Entry 4G7H (X-ray diffraction, 2.90 A resolution); this record covers chains C and F of the 8 polymer chains in the assembly.

[Chain C]
Protein: DNA-directed RNA polymerase subunit beta
Organism: Thermus thermophilus
Notes: EC 2.7.7.6
Reference sequence: Q8RQE9 (RPOB_THET8); numbering as in UniProt (aligned over 1-1119)
Sequence (1119 residues; row label = number of the first residue in the row):
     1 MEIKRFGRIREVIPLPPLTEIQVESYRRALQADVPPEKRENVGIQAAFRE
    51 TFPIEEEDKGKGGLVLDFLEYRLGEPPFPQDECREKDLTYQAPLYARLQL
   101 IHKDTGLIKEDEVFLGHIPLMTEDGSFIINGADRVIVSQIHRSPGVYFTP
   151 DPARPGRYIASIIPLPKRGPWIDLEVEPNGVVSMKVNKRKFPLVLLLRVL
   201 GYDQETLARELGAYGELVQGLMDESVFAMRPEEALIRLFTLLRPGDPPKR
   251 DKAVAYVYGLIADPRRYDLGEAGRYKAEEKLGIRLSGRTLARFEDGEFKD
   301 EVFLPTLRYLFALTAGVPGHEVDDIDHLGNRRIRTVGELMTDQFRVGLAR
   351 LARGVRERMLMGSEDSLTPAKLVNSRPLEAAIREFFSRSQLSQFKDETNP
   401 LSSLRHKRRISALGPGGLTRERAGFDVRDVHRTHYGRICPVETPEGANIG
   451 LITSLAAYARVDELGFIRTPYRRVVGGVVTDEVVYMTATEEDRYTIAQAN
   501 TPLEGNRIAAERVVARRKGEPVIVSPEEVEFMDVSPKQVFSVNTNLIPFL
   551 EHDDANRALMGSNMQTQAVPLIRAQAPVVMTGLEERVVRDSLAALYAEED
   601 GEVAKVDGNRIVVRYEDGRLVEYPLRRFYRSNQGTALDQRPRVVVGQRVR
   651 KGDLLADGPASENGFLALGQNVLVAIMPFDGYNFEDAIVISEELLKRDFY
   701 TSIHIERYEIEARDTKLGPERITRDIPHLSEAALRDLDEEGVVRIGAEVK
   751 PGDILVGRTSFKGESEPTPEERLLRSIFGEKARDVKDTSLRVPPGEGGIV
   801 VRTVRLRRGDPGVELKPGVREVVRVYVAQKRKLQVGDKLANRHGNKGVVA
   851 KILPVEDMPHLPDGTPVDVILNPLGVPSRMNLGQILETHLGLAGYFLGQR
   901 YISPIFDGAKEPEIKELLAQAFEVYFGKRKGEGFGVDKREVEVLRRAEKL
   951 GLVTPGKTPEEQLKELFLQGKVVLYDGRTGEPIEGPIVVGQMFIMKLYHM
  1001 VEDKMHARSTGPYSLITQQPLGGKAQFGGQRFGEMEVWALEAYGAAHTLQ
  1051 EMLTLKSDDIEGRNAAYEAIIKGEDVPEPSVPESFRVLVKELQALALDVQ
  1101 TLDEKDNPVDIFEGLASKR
Unresolved in the structure: 57-63, 1119

[Chain F]
Protein: RNA polymerase sigma factor
Organism: Thermus thermophilus
Reference sequence: Q5SKW1 (Q5SKW1_THET8); numbering as in UniProt (aligned over 1-423)
Sequence (443 residues; each row starts with the number of its first residue; numbers below 1 keep their minus sign (Met-19 is residue -19)):
   -19 MGSSHHHHHHSSGLVPRGSHMKKSKRKNAQAQEAQETEVLVQEEAEELPE
    31 FPEGEPDPDLEDPDLTLEDDLLDLPEEGEGLDLEEEEEDLPIPKISTSDP
    81 VRQYLHEIGQVPLLTLEEEVELARKVEEGMEAIKKLSEITGLDPDLIREV
   131 VRAKILGSARVRHIPGLKETLDPKTVEEIDQKLKSLPKEHKRYLHIAREG
   181 EAARQHLIEANLRLVVSIAKKYTGRGLSFLDLIQEGNQGLIRAVEKFEYK
   231 RRFKFSTYATWWIRQAINRAIADQARTIRIPVHMVETINKLSRTARQLQQ
   281 ELGREPTYEEIAEAMGPGWDAKRVEETLKIAQEPVSLETPIGDEKDSFYG
   331 DFIPDEHLPSPVDAATQSLLSEELEKALSKLSEREAMVLKLRKGLIDGRE
   381 HTLEEVGAFFGVTRERIRQIENKALRKLKYHESRTRKLRDFLD
Unresolved in the structure: -19 to 77
Sequence notes: expression tag (-19 to 0)
Metal / ion sites: Mg2+: Ala292, Gly296, Trp299

[How chain C and chain F interact]
Pairs across the interface (78; chain C residue first):
  Phe114(C) - Gln279(F)
  Phe114(C) - Gly283(F)
  Phe114(C) - Arg284(F)
  His117(C) - Gly283(F)
  Arg243(C) - Arg82(F)
  Pro244(C) - Arg82(F)  hydrogen bond (backbone-side chain)
  Arg353(C) - Lys200(F)
  Arg353(C) - Lys201(F)
  Arg353(C) - Thr203(F)  hydrogen bond
  Glu357(C) - Lys201(F)
  Met361(C) - Lys201(F)
  Met361(C) - Arg244(F)
  Ala370(C) - Gln280(F)  hydrogen bond (backbone-side chain)
  Val373(C) - Gln280(F)
  Asn374(C) - Arg276(F)
  Ser375(C) - Gln279(F)  hydrogen bond
  Arg376(C) - Arg276(F)
  Arg376(C) - Gln279(F)  hydrogen bond
  Arg376(C) - Glu285(F)  salt bridge
  Glu379(C) - Gln279(F)
  Gln390(C) - Asp323(F)
  His728(C) - Asp423(F)
  Thr768(C) - Gln347(F)
  Pro769(C) - Lys373(F)
  Pro769(C) - Gly374(F)
  Pro769(C) - Leu375(F)
  Glu770(C) - Gln347(F)
  Glu770(C) - Leu350(F)
  Glu770(C) - Ser351(F)  hydrogen bond
  Glu770(C) - Leu354(F)
  Arg772(C) - Glu380(F)  salt bridge
  Leu773(C) - Leu354(F)  hydrophobic
  Leu773(C) - Leu375(F)  hydrophobic
  Leu774(C) - Leu350(F)  hydrophobic
  Leu774(C) - Leu354(F)  hydrophobic
  Leu774(C) - Leu418(F)  hydrophobic
  Leu774(C) - Leu422(F)  hydrophobic
  Arg775(C) - Leu422(F)
  Ser776(C) - Lys373(F)  hydrogen bond
  Ser776(C) - Leu405(F)
  Ser776(C) - Lys409(F)
  Ile777(C) - Leu408(F)  hydrophobic
  Ile777(C) - Lys409(F)
  Ile777(C) - Leu418(F)  hydrophobic
  Phe778(C) - Glu412(F)
  Phe778(C) - Leu418(F)
  Phe778(C) - Arg419(F)
  Glu780(C) - Arg419(F)  salt bridge
  Glu780(C) - Leu422(F)
  Arg808(C) - Glu305(F)  salt bridge
  Glu814(C) - Thr287(F)
  Glu814(C) - Tyr288(F)  hydrogen bond (side chain-backbone)
  Leu815(C) - Tyr288(F)  hydrogen bond (backbone-side chain)
  Pro817(C) - Tyr288(F)
  Pro817(C) - Lys309(F)
  Pro817(C) - Gln312(F)
  Gly818(C) - Glu305(F)  hydrogen bond (backbone-side chain)
  Thr1010(C) - Val342(F)
  Tyr1013(C) - Pro334(F)
  Tyr1013(C) - Asp335(F)  hydrogen bond (backbone-backbone)
  Tyr1013(C) - Pro341(F)
  Leu1015(C) - Ile333(F)  hydrophobic
  Leu1015(C) - Pro334(F)
  Leu1015(C) - Asp335(F)
  Gln1018(C) - Asp335(F)
  Gln1018(C) - Leu338(F)
  Leu1021(C) - Asp331(F)
  Leu1021(C) - Pro334(F)
  Gln1026(C) - Phe332(F)
  Ile1060(C) - Leu338(F)  hydrophobic
  Asn1064(C) - Pro341(F)
  Tyr1067(C) - Pro341(F)
  Tyr1067(C) - Val342(F)
  Tyr1067(C) - Ala345(F)  hydrophobic
  Glu1068(C) - Ser348(F)  hydrogen bond
  Ile1071(C) - Ala345(F)  hydrophobic
  Lys1072(C) - Leu349(F)
  Lys1072(C) - Glu352(F)  salt bridge
Also at the interface, not in a pair above, chain C (52 interface residues in all): Tyr95, Val113, Arg189, Gly245, Lys816, Val819, Pro1012, Ser1014, Arg1063
Also at the interface, not in a pair above, chain F (55 interface residues in all): His86, Ala275, Pro286, Leu308, Gly330, Pro339, Ser340, Ala344, Leu358, Phe421

[In short]
The interface between chain C and chain F involves 52 residues on one side and 55 on the other; the contacts
include 12 hydrogen bonds and 5 salt bridges. Polar pairs include Arg376(C)-Glu285(F), Arg772(C)-Glu380(F) and
Glu780(C)-Arg419(F). Ala292(F), Gly296(F) and Trp299(F) form the Mg2+ site.
Chain C is DNA-directed RNA polymerase subunit beta and chain F is RNA polymerase sigma factor, both from
Thermus thermophilus; the structure, Crystal structure of Thermus thermophilus transcription initiation
complex, was determined by X-ray diffraction together with 4G7O and 4G7Z from the same study.
